Entry 7VTH (X-ray diffraction, 2.00 A resolution); this record covers chains A and B.

[Chain A (and B)]
Molecule: 3C-like proteinase
From: Severe acute respiratory syndrome coronavirus 2
Notes: EC 3.4.22.69; chain B of this document is another copy of the same molecule, construct and numbering; everything in this record applies to it too
Reference sequence: P0DTC1 (R1A_SARS2); residues 1-306 here correspond to UniProt positions 3264-3569 (UniProt number = residue number + 3263)
Amino-acid sequence (311 residues; row label = number of the first residue in the row; numbering starts at 0):
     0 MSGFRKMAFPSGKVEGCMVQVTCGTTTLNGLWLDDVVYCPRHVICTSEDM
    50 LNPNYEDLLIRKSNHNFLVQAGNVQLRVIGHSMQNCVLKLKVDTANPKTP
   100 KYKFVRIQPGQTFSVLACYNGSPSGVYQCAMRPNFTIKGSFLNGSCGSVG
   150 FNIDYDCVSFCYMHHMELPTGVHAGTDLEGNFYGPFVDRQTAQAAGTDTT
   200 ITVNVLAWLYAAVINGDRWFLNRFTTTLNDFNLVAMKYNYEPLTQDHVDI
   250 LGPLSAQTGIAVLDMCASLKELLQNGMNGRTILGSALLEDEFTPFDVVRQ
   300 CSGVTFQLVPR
Unresolved in the structure: 0, 71-72, 222, 302-310 (chain B: 0, 302-310)
Sequence notes: initiating methionine (0); expression tag (307-310)
Residues lining bound ligands: 7XB (2-[4-[[4-[bis(fluoranyl)methoxy]-2-methyl-phenyl]amino]-2,6-bis(oxidanylidene)-3-[[3,4,5-tris(fluoranyl)phenyl]methyl]-1,3,5-triazin-1-yl]-N-methyl-ethanamide): Thr-24, Thr-25, Thr-26, Leu-27, His-41, Tyr-54, Phe-140, Leu-141, Asn-142, Gly-143, Ser-144, Cys-145, His-163, His-164, Met-165, Glu-166, His-172, Asp-187, Arg-188, Gln-189
What the authors report for this chain:
  - binding site for 7XB: Thr-26, His-41, Met-49, Gly-143, Cys-145, His-163, Glu-166
  - conformationally variable residues (side-chain flip): His-41
  - catalytic residues: His-41, Cys-145 (citing earlier work)

[How chain A and chain B interact]
Residue-residue contacts (68):
  Ser-1(A) with Gly-138(B); Ser-139(B); Phe-140(B), hydrogen bond (backbone-backbone); Glu-166(B), hydrogen bond (backbone-side chain); His-172(B), hydrogen bond (backbone-side chain)
  Gly-2(A) with Gly-138(B); Ser-139(B)
  Arg-4(A) with Lys-5(B); Tyr-126(B); Gln-127(B), hydrogen bond (side chain-backbone); Cys-128(B), hydrogen bond; Lys-137(B), hydrogen bond (side chain-backbone); Gly-138(B); Ser-139(B)
  Lys-5(A) with Arg-4(B); Tyr-126(B)
  Met-6(A) with Gly-124(B); Val-125(B); Tyr-126(B), hydrophobic; Ser-139(B)
  Ala-7(A) with Gly-124(B); Val-125(B), hydrogen bond (backbone-backbone)
  Pro-9(A) with Ser-10(B); Glu-14(B); Pro-122(B); Ser-123(B); Gly-124(B)
  Ser-10(A) with Pro-9(B); Ser-10(B), hydrogen bond (backbone-side chain); Glu-14(B), hydrogen bond (backbone-side chain)
  Gly-11(A) with Gly-11(B); Glu-14(B), hydrogen bond (backbone-side chain)
  Glu-14(A) with Pro-9(B); Ser-10(B), hydrogen bond (side chain-backbone); Gly-11(B), hydrogen bond (side chain-backbone)
  Pro-122(A) with Pro-9(B), hydrophobic
  Ser-123(A) with Pro-9(B)
  Gly-124(A) with Met-6(B); Ala-7(B); Pro-9(B)
  Val-125(A) with Met-6(B); Ala-7(B), hydrogen bond (backbone-backbone); Phe-8(B); Val-125(B), hydrophobic
  Tyr-126(A) with Arg-4(B); Lys-5(B); Met-6(B), hydrophobic
  Gln-127(A) with Arg-4(B), hydrogen bond (backbone-side chain)
  Cys-128(A) with Arg-4(B)
  Lys-137(A) with Arg-4(B), hydrogen bond (backbone-side chain)
  Gly-138(A) with Ser-1(B); Gly-2(B)
  Ser-139(A) with Ser-1(B); Gly-2(B); Arg-4(B); Met-6(B); Gln-299(B), hydrogen bond
  Phe-140(A) with Ser-1(B), hydrogen bond (backbone-backbone)
  Leu-141(A) with Gln-299(B); Ser-301(B)
  Glu-166(A) with Ser-1(B), hydrogen bond (side chain-backbone)
  His-172(A) with Ser-1(B), hydrogen bond (side chain-backbone)
  Ala-285(A) with Ala-285(B), hydrophobic
  Leu-286(A) with Gly-283(B)
  Gln-299(A) with Ser-139(B), hydrogen bond; Leu-141(B)
  Cys-300(A) with Leu-141(B)
  Ser-301(A) with Leu-141(B)
Interface residues without a listed pair, chain A (34 interface residues in all): Phe-3, Phe-8, Lys-12, Leu-115, Gly-170
Interface residues without a listed pair, chain B (37 interface residues in all): Phe-3, Lys-12, Leu-115, Gly-170, Thr-280, Ser-284, Leu-286, Cys-300

[In short]
34 residues of chain A face 37 of chain B across their interface, with 20 hydrogen bonds. Polar contacts
include Ser-1(A)/Glu-166(B), Ser-1(A)/His-172(B) and Arg-4(A)/Gln-127(B). Bound to chain A: compound 7XB. The
paper reports catalytic residues His-41(A) and Cys-145(A); a binding site for 7XB at Thr-26(A), His-41(A) and
Met-49(A) among others.
Both chains are 3C-like proteinase (Severe acute respiratory syndrome coronavirus 2). Entry 7VTH (The crystal
structure of SARS-CoV-2 3CL protease in complex with compound 1) was determined by X-ray diffraction,
deposited together with 7VU6.
